8PEW - chains B and k of the 34 polymer chains in the assembly; structure by electron microscopy, 4.30 A resolution (low resolution: residue-level contacts below are approximate; hydrogen-bond / salt-bridge calls are withheld).

Chain B:
Molecule: Transcription termination factor Rho
From: Escherichia coli
Notes: EC 3.6.4.-
Reference sequence: A0A0A0GPI6 (A0A0A0GPI6_ECOLX); residues 1-419 here correspond to UniProt positions 25-443 (UniProt number = residue number + 24)
Sequence (419 residues; numbered 1 to 419; the number before each row is that of its first residue):
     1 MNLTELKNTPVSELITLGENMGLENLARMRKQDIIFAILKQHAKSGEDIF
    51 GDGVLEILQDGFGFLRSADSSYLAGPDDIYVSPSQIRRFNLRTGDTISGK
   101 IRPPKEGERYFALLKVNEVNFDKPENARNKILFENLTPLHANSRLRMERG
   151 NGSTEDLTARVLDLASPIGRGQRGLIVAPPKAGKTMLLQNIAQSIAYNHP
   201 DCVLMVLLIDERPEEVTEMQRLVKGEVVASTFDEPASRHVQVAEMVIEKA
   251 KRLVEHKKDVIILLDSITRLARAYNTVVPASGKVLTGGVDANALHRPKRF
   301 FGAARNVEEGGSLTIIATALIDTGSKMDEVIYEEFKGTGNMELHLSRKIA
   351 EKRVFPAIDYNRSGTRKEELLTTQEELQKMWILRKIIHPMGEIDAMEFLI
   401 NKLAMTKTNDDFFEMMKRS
Ion coordination: Mg2+: Thr185 (together with ATP-gamma-S)
Small-molecule neighbours: ATP-gamma-S (AGS; phosphothiophosphoric acid-adenylate ester): Thr158, Pro179, Lys181, Ala182, Gly183, Lys184, Thr185, Met186, Glu211, Glu215, Phe355, Pro356

Chain k:
Molecule: Polarity suppression protein
From: Enterobacteria phage P4
Reference sequence: P05460 (VPSU_BPP4); numbering as in UniProt (aligned over 1-190)
Sequence (190 residues; row label = number of the first residue in the row):
     1 MESTALQQAFDTCQNNKAAWLQRKNELAAAEQEYLRLLSGEGRNVSRLDE
    51 LRNIIEVRKWQVNQAAGRYIRSHEAVQHISIRDRLNDFMQQHGTALAAAL
   101 APELMGYSELTAIARNCAIQRATDALREALLSWLAKGEKINYSAQDSDIL
   151 TTIGFRPDVASVDDSREKFTPAQNMIFSRKSAQLASRQSV
Not modelled in the structure: 1-3

How chain B and chain k interact:
Pairs across the interface (16; chain B residue first):
  Asn142(B) - Gln183(k)
  Arg144(B) - Ser46(k)
  Arg144(B) - Asp49(k)
  Arg146(B) - Val45(k)
  Arg146(B) - Asp49(k)
  Arg170(B) - Ser46(k)
  Tyr197(B) - Arg43(k)
  His199(B) - Ser46(k)
  Leu370(B) - Arg179(k)
  Leu370(B) - Lys180(k)
  Thr373(B) - Asn53(k)
  Thr373(B) - Glu56(k)
  Gln374(B) - Glu56(k)
  Gln374(B) - Lys59(k)
  Gln374(B) - Gln173(k)
  Gln374(B) - Phe177(k)
Interface residues without a listed pair, chain B (14 interface residues in all): Ser143, Asn198, Asp201, Glu369, Glu375
Interface residues without a listed pair, chain k (15 interface residues in all): Asn44, Arg52, Ile176

In short:
Chain B and chain k form an interface of 14 and 15 residues respectively. Ligands of chain B: ATP-gamma-S.
Chain B is Transcription termination factor Rho (Escherichia coli) and chain k is Polarity suppression protein
(Enterobacteria phage P4); the structure, Rho-ATPgS-Psu complex III expanded, was determined by electron
microscopy together with 8PEU, 8PEX, 8PEY, 9GCS and 9GCT from the same study.
